PDB entry 2XVK | X-ray diffraction, 2.50 A resolution | chain A

== Chain A ==
Name: Alpha-xylosidase, putative, XYL31A
Organism: Cellvibrio japonicus
Notes: EC 3.2.1.-
UniProt: B3PBD9 (B3PBD9_CELJU); residues 1-988 here = UniProt positions 1-988
Sequence (1020 residues; each row starts with the number of its first residue):
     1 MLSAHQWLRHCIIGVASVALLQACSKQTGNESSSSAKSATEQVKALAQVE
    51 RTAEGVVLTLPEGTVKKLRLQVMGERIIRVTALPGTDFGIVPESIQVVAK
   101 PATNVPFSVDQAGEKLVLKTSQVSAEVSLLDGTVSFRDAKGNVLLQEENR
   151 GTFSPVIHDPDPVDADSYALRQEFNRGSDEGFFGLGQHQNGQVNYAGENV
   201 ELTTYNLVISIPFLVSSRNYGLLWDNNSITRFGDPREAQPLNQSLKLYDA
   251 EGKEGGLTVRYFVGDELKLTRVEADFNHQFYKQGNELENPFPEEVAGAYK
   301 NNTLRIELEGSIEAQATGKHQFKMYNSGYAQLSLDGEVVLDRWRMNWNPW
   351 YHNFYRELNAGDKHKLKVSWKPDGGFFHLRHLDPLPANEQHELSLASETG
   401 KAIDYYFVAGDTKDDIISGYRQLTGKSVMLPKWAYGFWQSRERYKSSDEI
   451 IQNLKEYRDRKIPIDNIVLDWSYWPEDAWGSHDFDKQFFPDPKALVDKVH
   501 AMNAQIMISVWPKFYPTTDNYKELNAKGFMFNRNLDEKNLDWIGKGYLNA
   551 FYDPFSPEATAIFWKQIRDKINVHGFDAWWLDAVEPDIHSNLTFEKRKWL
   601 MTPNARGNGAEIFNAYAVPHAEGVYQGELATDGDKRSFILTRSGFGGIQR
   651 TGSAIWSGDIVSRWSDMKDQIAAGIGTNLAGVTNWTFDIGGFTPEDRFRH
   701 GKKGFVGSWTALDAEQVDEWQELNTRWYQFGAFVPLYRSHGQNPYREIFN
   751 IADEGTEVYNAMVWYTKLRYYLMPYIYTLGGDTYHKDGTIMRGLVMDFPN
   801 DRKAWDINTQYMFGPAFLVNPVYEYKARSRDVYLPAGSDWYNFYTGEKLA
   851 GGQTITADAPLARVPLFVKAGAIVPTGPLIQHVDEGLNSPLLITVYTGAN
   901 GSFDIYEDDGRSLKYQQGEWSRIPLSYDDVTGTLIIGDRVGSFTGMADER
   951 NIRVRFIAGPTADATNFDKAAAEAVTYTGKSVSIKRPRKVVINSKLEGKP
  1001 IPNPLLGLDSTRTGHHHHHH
Disordered / not traced: 1-44, 989-1020
Sequence notes: expression tag (989-1020)
Covalently attached groups: (2R,3S,5R,6S)-2,6-difluorooxane-3,4,5-triol (FFX) linked to D582
Metal / ion sites: Ni2+: H882 (together with chloride ion)
Ligand contacts: (2R,3S,5R,6S)-2,6-difluorooxane-3,4,5-triol (FFX): E442, D470, W471, S509, W511, W580, R642, W656, D659, D688, F692, H740
What the authors report for this chain:
  - binding site for (2R,3S,5R,6S)-2,6-difluorooxane-3,4,5-triol: D470, W471, D582, R642, D659, F692, H740
  - catalytic residues: D582, D659
  - specificity-determining residues: W580, W656, F692
  - specificity-determining residues: D582 to D587, R642 (from molecular simulation)
  - specificity-determining residues: W542 (proposed by the authors, not directly observed)

== Summary ==
Covalently linked (2R,3S,5R,6S)-2,6-difluorooxane-3,4,5-triol: at D582. The paper reports catalytic residues
D582 and D659; a binding site for (2R,3S,5R,6S)-2,6-difluorooxane-3,4,5-triol at D470, W471 and D582 among
others.
Chain A is Alpha-xylosidase, putative, XYL31A (Cellvibrio japonicus); the structure, crystal structure of
alpha-xylosidase (GH31) from Cellvibrio japonicus in complex with 5-fluoro-alpha-D-xylopyranosyl fluoride, was
determined by X-ray diffraction, deposited together with 2XVL.
